Entry 5A29 (X-ray diffraction, 1.90 A resolution); this record covers chains A and B.

Chain A:
Protein: Exopolygalacturonate lyase
Source organism: Vibrio vulnificus
UniProtKB: Q7MCK3 (Q7MCK3_VIBVY); residues 19-566 here = UniProt positions 19-566
Chain sequence (570 residues; row label = number of the first residue in the row; numbers below 1 keep their minus sign (Met-3 is residue -3)):
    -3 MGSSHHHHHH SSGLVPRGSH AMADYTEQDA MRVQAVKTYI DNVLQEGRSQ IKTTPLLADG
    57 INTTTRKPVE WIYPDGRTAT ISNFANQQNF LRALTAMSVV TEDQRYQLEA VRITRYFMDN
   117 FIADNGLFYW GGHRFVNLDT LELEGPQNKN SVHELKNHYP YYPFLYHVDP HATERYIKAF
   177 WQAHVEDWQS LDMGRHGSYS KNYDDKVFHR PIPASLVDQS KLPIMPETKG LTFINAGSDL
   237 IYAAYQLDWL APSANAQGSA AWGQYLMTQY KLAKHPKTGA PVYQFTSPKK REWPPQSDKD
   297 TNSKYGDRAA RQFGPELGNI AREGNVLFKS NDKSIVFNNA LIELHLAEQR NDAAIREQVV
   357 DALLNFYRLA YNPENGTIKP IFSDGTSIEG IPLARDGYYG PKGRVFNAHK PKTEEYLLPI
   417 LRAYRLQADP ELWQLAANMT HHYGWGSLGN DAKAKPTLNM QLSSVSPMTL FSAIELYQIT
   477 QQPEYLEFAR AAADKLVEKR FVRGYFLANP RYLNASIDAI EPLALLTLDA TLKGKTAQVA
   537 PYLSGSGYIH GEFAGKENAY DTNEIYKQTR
Unresolved in the structure: -3 to 18
Construct notes: expression tag (-3 to 18)
Bound ions: Mn2+: His129, Glu150, His192 (shared with His4(B), His6(B) of chain B)
Ligand contacts:
  - s,r meso-tartaric acid (SRT), molecule 1: Lys152, Ser326, Lys329
  - s,r meso-tartaric acid (SRT), molecule 2: Leu227, Phe229, Thr297, Asn298, Ser299, Arg304, Tyr394
  - s,r meso-tartaric acid (SRT), molecule 3: Ile230, Tyr266, Lys267, Pro277, Val278, Ile331, Asn335, Ala336, Glu339, Val355, Ala358
What the authors report for this chain:
  - catalytic residues: Arg191, Arg304
  - Mn2+ coordination: His129, Glu150, His192
  - Mn2+ coordination through a water molecule: His546
  - specificity-determining residues: Lys300 (by similarity / conservation)

Chain B:
Protein: Pectate lyase
Chain sequence (18 residues; each row starts with the number of its first residue; numbering starts at 0):
     0 HHHHHHHSSG LVPRGSHA
Bound ions: Mn2+: His4, His6 (shared with His129(A), Glu150(A), His192(A) of chain A)
Ligand contacts:
  - s,r meso-tartaric acid (SRT), molecule 1: His4, His5, His6, Ser7
  - s,r meso-tartaric acid (SRT), molecule 2: Ser7, Ser8, Gly9, Leu10, Val11, Arg13, His16
What the authors report for this chain:
  - Mn2+ coordination: His4, His6

Chain A / chain B interface:
Residue-residue contacts (43; chain A residue first):
  His129(A) - His4(B)  hydrogen bond
  Gln143(A) - His4(B)  hydrogen bond
  Asn144(A) - His0(B)
  Asn144(A) - His1(B)
  Lys145(A) - His0(B)
  Lys145(A) - His1(B)
  Asn146(A) - His0(B)
  Asn146(A) - His4(B)
  Glu150(A) - His6(B)  salt bridge
  Lys152(A) - His6(B)  hydrogen bond (side chain-backbone)
  Lys152(A) - Ser7(B)  hydrogen bond (side chain-backbone)
  Lys152(A) - Val11(B)
  Arg191(A) - His6(B)
  His192(A) - His4(B)  hydrogen bond
  His192(A) - His6(B)  hydrogen bond
  Asn231(A) - His6(B)  hydrogen bond (side chain-backbone)
  Asn231(A) - Ser8(B)
  Tyr279(A) - Ser8(B)  hydrogen bond
  Thr297(A) - His5(B)  hydrogen bond
  Arg304(A) - His5(B)
  Lys325(A) - Ser7(B)
  Lys325(A) - Ser8(B)  hydrogen bond (side chain-backbone)
  Ser326(A) - Ser8(B)
  Ser326(A) - Gly9(B)
  Asn327(A) - Ser8(B)
  Ser330(A) - Ser8(B)  hydrogen bond
  Tyr394(A) - His5(B)
  Tyr394(A) - Ser7(B)  hydrogen bond
  Ser542(A) - Arg13(B)  hydrogen bond
  Gly543(A) - Arg13(B)  hydrogen bond (backbone-side chain)
  Tyr544(A) - Val11(B)  hydrophobic
  His546(A) - His4(B)
  Glu553(A) - His2(B)  salt bridge
  Tyr556(A) - Leu10(B)
  Tyr556(A) - Val11(B)  hydrophobic
  Tyr556(A) - Pro12(B)
  Thr558(A) - Val11(B)
  Thr558(A) - Pro12(B)
  Thr558(A) - Arg13(B)
  Asn559(A) - Pro12(B)
  Lys563(A) - Pro12(B)  hydrogen bond (side chain-backbone)
  Lys563(A) - Arg13(B)  hydrogen bond (side chain-backbone)
  Lys563(A) - Gly14(B)
Interface residues without a listed pair, chain A (29 interface residues in all): Asn298, Asn554

In short:
Chain A and chain B form an interface of 29 and 14 residues respectively, with 16 hydrogen bonds and 2 salt
bridges. Polar pairs include Glu150(A)-His6(B), Glu553(A)-His2(B) and His129(A)-His4(B). The paper reports
catalytic residues Arg191(A) and Arg304(A); Mn2+ coordination by His129(A), Glu150(A) and His4(B) among
others.
Chain A is Exopolygalacturonate lyase (Vibrio vulnificus) and chain B is Pectate lyase; the structure, Family
2 Pectate Lyase from Vibrio vulnificus, was determined by X-ray diffraction.
